Entry 4R28 (X-ray diffraction, 3.06 A resolution); this record covers chains C and X of the 6 polymer chains in the assembly.

# Chain C
Protein: Restriction endonuclease
Organism: Mycobacterium sp. JLS
UniProt: A3PUQ5 (A3PUQ5_MYCSJ); residues 1-456 here = UniProt positions 1-456
Chain sequence (456 residues; row label = number of the first residue in the row):
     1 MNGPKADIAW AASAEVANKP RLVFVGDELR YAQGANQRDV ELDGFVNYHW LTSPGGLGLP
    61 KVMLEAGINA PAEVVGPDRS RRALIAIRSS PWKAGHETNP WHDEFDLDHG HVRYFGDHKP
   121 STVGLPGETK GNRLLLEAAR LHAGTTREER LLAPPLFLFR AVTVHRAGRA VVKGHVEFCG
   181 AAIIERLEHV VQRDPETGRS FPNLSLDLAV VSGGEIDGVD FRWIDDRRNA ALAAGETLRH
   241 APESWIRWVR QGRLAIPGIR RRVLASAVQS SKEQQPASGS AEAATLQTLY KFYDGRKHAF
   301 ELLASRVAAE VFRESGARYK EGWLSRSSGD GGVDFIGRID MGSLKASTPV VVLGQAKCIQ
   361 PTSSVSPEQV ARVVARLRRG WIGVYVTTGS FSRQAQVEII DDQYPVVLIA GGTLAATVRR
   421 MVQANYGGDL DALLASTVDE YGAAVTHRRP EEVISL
Unresolved in the structure: 1-7
What the authors report for this chain:
  - binding site for the 27-nt DNA strand (chain X): Gln33, Ser90, Trp101, Asp103, Tyr114, Phe115, Asp117, Lys173
  - binding site for the 27-nt DNA strand: Glu65, Trp92, Lys119, Lys173
  - specificity-determining residues: Lys173
  - mutagenesis - Q33A, Q33N: unchanged catalytic activity
  - mutagenesis - K173E, K173F, K173R, K173Y: decreased catalytic activity
  - conformationally variable residues (side-chain flip): Trp92, Trp101
  - catalytic residues: Asp334, Gln355, Ala356, Lys357 (citing earlier work)

# Chain X
Molecule: 27-nt DNA strand
Sequence (27 nucleotides; each row starts with the number of its first residue):
   401 AGCCCGGGAA ATCTCTGCTG CAGAAGG
Unresolved in the structure: 426-427
Modified / non-standard residues: 5CM (5-methyl-2'-deoxy-cytidine-5'-monophosphate) at position 405

# How chain C and chain X interact
Contacting residue pairs (24; chain C residue first):
  Tyr31(C) with DG407(X), sugar contact
  Ala32(C) with DG408(X), phosphate contact
  Gln33(C) with DG406(X), hydrogen bond to the base; DG407(X), sugar contact; DG408(X), phosphate contact
  Glu65(C) with DG406(X), sugar contact
  Ala66(C) with DC404(X), sugar contact; 5CM_405(X), phosphate contact; DG406(X), phosphate contact
  Gly67(C) with 5CM_405(X), sugar contact
  Ile68(C) with 5CM_405(X), base contact
  Arg88(C) with DG406(X), hydrogen bond to the phosphate; DG407(X), salt bridge to the phosphate
  Ser90(C) with 5CM_405(X), hydrogen bond to the base
  Trp101(C) with 5CM_405(X), base contact
  Asp103(C) with 5CM_405(X), hydrogen bond to the base
  Tyr114(C) with 5CM_405(X), hydrogen bond to the base
  Phe115(C) with 5CM_405(X), hydrogen bond to the base
  Gly116(C) with 5CM_405(X), base contact
  Asp117(C) with 5CM_405(X), phosphate contact
  Lys119(C) with 5CM_405(X), phosphate contact
  Lys173(C) with DG407(X), phosphate contact
  Gly174(C) with DG407(X), hydrogen bond to the phosphate; DG408(X), phosphate contact
Interface residues without a listed pair, chain C (19 interface residues in all): Ser89

# Summary
Chain C and chain X form an interface of 19 and 5 residues respectively, with 7 hydrogen bonds and 1 salt
bridge. Among the polar pairs are Gln33(C)-DG406(X), Ser90(C)-5CM_405(X) and Asp103(C)-5CM_405(X). The paper
reports catalytic residues Asp334(C), Gln355(C) and Ala356(C) among others; K173E, K173F and K173R of chain C,
among others, reduce catalytic activity; 6 substitutions were tested in all.
Here chain C is Restriction endonuclease (Mycobacterium sp. JLS) and chain X is a 27-nt DNA strand. Entry 4R28
(MspJI Restriction Endonuclease in Complex with 27-mer Oligonucleotide) was determined by X-ray diffraction.
